4WSA - chains V and A of the 5 polymer chains in the assembly; structure by X-ray diffraction, 3.40 A resolution.

Chain V:
Molecule: Influenza B vRNA promoter 5' end
Sequence (14 nucleotides; row label = number of the first residue in the row):
     1 AGUAGUAACAAGAG

Chain A:
Molecule: PA
Source organism: Influenza B virus
UniProtKB: Q5V8Z9 (Q5V8Z9_9INFB); residue numbers follow UniProt; this construct covers 1-726
Sequence (751 residues; numbered -13 to 737; the number before each row is that of its first residue; numbers below 1 keep their minus sign (Gly-13 is residue -13)):
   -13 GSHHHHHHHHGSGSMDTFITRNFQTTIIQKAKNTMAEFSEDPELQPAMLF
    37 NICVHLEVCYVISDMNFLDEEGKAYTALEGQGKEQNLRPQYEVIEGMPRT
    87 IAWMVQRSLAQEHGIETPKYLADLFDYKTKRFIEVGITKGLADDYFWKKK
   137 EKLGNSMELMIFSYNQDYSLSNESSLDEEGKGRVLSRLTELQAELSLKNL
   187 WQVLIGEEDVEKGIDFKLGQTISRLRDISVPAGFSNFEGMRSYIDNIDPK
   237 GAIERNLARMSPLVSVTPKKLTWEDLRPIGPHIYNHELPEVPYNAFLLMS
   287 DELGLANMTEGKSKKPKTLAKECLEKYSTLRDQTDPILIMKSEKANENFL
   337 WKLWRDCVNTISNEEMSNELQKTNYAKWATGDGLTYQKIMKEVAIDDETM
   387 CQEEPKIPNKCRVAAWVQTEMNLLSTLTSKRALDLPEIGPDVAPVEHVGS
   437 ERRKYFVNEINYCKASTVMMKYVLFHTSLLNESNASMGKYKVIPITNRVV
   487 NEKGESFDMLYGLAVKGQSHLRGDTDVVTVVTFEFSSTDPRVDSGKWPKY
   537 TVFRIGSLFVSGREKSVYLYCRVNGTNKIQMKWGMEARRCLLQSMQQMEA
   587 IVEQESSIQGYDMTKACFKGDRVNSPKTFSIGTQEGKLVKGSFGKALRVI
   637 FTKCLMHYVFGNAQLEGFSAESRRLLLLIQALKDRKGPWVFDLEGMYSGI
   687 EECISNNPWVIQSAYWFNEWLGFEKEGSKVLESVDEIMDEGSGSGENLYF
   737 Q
Not modelled in the structure: -13 to -1, 64-70, 723-737
Construct notes: expression tag (-13 to 0, 727-737)

Interface between chain V and chain A:
Contacting residue pairs (40):
  A1(V) - Lys330(A)  salt bridge to the phosphate
  A1(V) - Trp364(A)  base contact
  A1(V) - Ala365(A)  base contact
  A1(V) - Thr366(A)  base contact
  A1(V) - Gly367(A)  base contact
  A1(V) - Leu370(A)  base contact
  A1(V) - Thr515(A)  hydrogen bond to the base
  A1(V) - Val559(A)  base contact
  G2(V) - Val559(A)  hydrogen bond to the sugar
  G2(V) - Asn560(A)  hydrogen bond to the sugar
  G2(V) - Gly561(A)  sugar contact
  U3(V) - Val513(A)  sugar contact
  U3(V) - Arg558(A)  salt bridge to the phosphate
  U3(V) - Asn560(A)  sugar contact
  U3(V) - Gly561(A)  hydrogen bond to the sugar
  U3(V) - Thr562(A)  sugar contact
  A4(V) - Lys392(A)  base contact
  A4(V) - Gln566(A)  hydrogen bond to the phosphate
  G5(V) - Lys392(A)  base contact
  G5(V) - Pro394(A)  base contact
  G5(V) - Asn648(A)  base contact
  G5(V) - Asn692(A)  hydrogen bond to the base
  U6(V) - Pro391(A)  base contact
  U6(V) - Ile393(A)  base contact
  A7(V) - Gln388(A)  phosphate contact
  C9(V) - Asp512(A)  sugar contact
  C9(V) - Val513(A)  hydrogen bond to the sugar
  A10(V) - Thr366(A)  sugar contact
  A10(V) - Gly367(A)  hydrogen bond to the sugar
  A10(V) - Leu370(A)  base contact
  A10(V) - Thr371(A)  hydrogen bond to the phosphate
  A10(V) - Tyr372(A)  base contact
  A11(V) - Gly367(A)  phosphate contact
  A11(V) - Asp368(A)  phosphate contact
  A11(V) - Gly369(A)  hydrogen bond to the phosphate
  A11(V) - Leu370(A)  hydrogen bond to the phosphate
  A11(V) - Thr371(A)  hydrogen bond to the phosphate
  A11(V) - Gln504(A)  hydrogen bond to the phosphate
  A11(V) - His506(A)  stacking on the base
  G12(V) - Thr371(A)  phosphate contact
Other interface residues (no listed pair), chain A (31 interface residues in all): Lys374, Arg508, Lys535

Overview:
The interface between chain V and chain A involves 11 residues on one side and 31 on the other, with 13
hydrogen bonds, 2 salt bridges and 1 aromatic stacking contact. Polar pairs include A1(V)-Thr515(A),
G5(V)-Asn692(A) and G2(V)-Val559(A).
Here chain V is Influenza B vRNA promoter 5' end and chain A is PA (Influenza B virus). Entry 4WSA (Crystal
structure of Influenza B polymerase bound to the vRNA promoter (FluB1 form)) was determined by X-ray
diffraction together with 4WRT from the same study.
